Entry 7PPI (X-ray diffraction, 2.33 A resolution); this record covers chains A and B.

== Chain A (and B) ==
Name: Nicotinamide phosphoribosyltransferase
Organism: Homo sapiens
Notes: EC 2.4.2.12; chain B of this document is another copy of the same molecule, construct and numbering; everything in this record applies to it too
UniProtKB: P43490 (NAMPT_HUMAN); residues 1-491 here = UniProt positions 1-491
Sequence (492 residues; each row starts with the number of its first residue; numbering starts at 0):
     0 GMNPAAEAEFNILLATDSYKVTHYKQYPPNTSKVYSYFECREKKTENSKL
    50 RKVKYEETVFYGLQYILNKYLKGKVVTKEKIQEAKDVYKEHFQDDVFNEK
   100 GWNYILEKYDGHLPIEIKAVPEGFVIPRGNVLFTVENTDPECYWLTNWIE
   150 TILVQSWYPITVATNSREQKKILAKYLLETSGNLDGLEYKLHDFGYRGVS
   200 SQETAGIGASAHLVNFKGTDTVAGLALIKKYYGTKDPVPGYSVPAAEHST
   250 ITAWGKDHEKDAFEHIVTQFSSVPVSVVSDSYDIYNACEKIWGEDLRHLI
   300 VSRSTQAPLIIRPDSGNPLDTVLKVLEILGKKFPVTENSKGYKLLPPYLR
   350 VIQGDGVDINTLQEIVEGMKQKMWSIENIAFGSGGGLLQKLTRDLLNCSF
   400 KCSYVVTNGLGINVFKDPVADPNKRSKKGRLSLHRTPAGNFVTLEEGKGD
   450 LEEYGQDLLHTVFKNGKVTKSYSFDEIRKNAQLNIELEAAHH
Disordered / not traced: 0-8, 42-53, 484-491
Differences from the reference sequence: expression tag (0)
Ligand contacts: 7Z2 (N-[4-[(5R)-1-(4-azanylbutyl)-6-oxidanylidene-5-quinolin-5-yl-4,5-dihydropyridazin-3-yl]phenyl]-1,3-dihydropyrrolo[3,4-c]pyridine-2-carboxamide): D184, G185, Y188, K189, H191, F193, R196, D219, S241, V242, A244, P273, S275, I309, R311, R349, V350, I351, E376, N377, I378, A379
What the authors report for this chain:
  - binding site for 7Z2: K189

== Interface between chain A and chain B ==
Residue-residue contacts - 216 pairs, chain A then chain B:
  F9(A) with Q201(B)
  L13(A) with Y195(B); V221(B); A222(B)
  A14(A) with Y195(B)
  T15(A) with Y195(B); D219(B); V221(B)
  D16(A) with Y195(B); R196(B), salt bridge; D219(B)
  S17(A) with T218(B); D219(B), hydrogen bond (backbone-backbone); V221(B); S241(B)
  Y18(A) with R196(B), hydrogen bond; D219(B), hydrogen bond (backbone-side chain); A244(B); A245(B); E246(B)
  K19(A) with R196(B); E246(B), salt bridge
  T21(A) with P243(B); A244(B), hydrogen bond (side chain-backbone); F269(B)
  H22(A) with A244(B), hydrogen bond (side chain-backbone); A245(B); E246(B), salt bridge; T249(B)
  K24(A) with H264(B), hydrogen bond (backbone-side chain); Q268(B)
  Q25(A) with A244(B), hydrogen bond (side chain-backbone); A245(B); T249(B), hydrogen bond; W253(B), hydrogen bond (backbone-side chain); H264(B); I265(B); F269(B)
  Y26(A) with E246(B); S248(B), hydrogen bond; T249(B); A252(B), hydrophobic; W253(B)
  P27(A) with A252(B); W253(B), hydrophobic
  P28(A) with W253(B)
  Y69(A) with Q201(B)
  Y87(A) with V221(B)
  E89(A) with P236(B); V237(B); Y240(B)
  H90(A) with T218(B), hydrogen bond (side chain-backbone); L224(B); G239(B), hydrogen bond (side chain-backbone); Y240(B); S241(B), hydrogen bond (backbone-backbone)
  F91(A) with S241(B)
  V95(A) with F269(B), hydrophobic
  N146(A) with E246(B), hydrogen bond; S248(B)
  E149(A) with R196(B), salt bridge
  T150(A) with Y195(B); R196(B)
  V153(A) with R196(B)
  Q154(A) with Y195(B), hydrogen bond (side chain-backbone); R196(B); V198(B); S200(B); Q201(B), hydrogen bond
  W156(A) with R196(B), hydrogen bond (side chain-backbone); G197(B); V198(B), hydrogen bond (side chain-backbone); Q388(B)
  Y157(A) with S199(B)
  Y195(A) with L13(B); A14(B); T15(B); D16(B); T150(B); Q154(B), hydrogen bond (backbone-side chain)
  R196(A) with D16(B), salt bridge; Y18(B), hydrogen bond; E149(B), salt bridge; T150(B); V153(B); Q154(B); W156(B), hydrogen bond (backbone-side chain); R392(B)
  G197(A) with W156(B); R392(B)
  V198(A) with Q154(B), hydrogen bond (backbone-side chain); W156(B), hydrogen bond (backbone-side chain)
  S199(A) with W156(B); Y157(B); S199(B), hydrogen bond; T203(B), hydrogen bond; I206(B)
  S200(A) with Q154(B), hydrogen bond (backbone-side chain); S200(B), hydrogen bond; E202(B); T203(B), hydrogen bond; I206(B)
  Q201(A) with F9(B); A14(B); Y69(B); I151(B); Q154(B), hydrogen bond (backbone-side chain); E202(B), hydrogen bond (backbone-side chain)
  E202(A) with S200(B); Q201(B), hydrogen bond (side chain-backbone); E202(B), hydrogen bond (side chain-backbone)
  T203(A) with S199(B), hydrogen bond; S200(B), hydrogen bond; T203(B), hydrogen bond
  I206(A) with S199(B)
  T218(A) with S17(B); H90(B), hydrogen bond (backbone-side chain)
  D219(A) with T15(B); D16(B); S17(B), hydrogen bond (backbone-backbone); Y18(B), hydrogen bond (side chain-backbone)
  V221(A) with L13(B); T15(B); S17(B); Y87(B)
  L224(A) with V86(B), hydrophobic; H90(B)
  P236(A) with E89(B)
  G239(A) with H90(B), hydrogen bond (backbone-side chain)
  Y240(A) with E89(B); H90(B); Q92(B)
  S241(A) with S17(B); H90(B), hydrogen bond (backbone-backbone); F91(B)
  V242(A) with F91(B)
  P243(A) with T21(B)
  A244(A) with Y18(B); T21(B); H22(B), hydrogen bond (backbone-side chain); Q25(B), hydrogen bond (backbone-side chain)
  A245(A) with Y18(B); Q25(B), hydrogen bond (backbone-side chain)
  E246(A) with Y18(B); K19(B), salt bridge; H22(B), salt bridge; Y26(B); N146(B), hydrogen bond; E149(B)
  H247(A) with K415(B), hydrogen bond
  S248(A) with Y26(B), hydrogen bond; N146(B), hydrogen bond; C401(B)
  T249(A) with H22(B); Q25(B), hydrogen bond; Y26(B)
  T251(A) with V413(B); F414(B)
  A252(A) with Y26(B), hydrophobic; P27(B); V404(B); I411(B); V413(B), hydrophobic
  W253(A) with Q25(B), hydrogen bond (side chain-backbone); Y26(B); P27(B); P28(B)
  H264(A) with K24(B), hydrogen bond (side chain-backbone); Q25(B)
  Q268(A) with K24(B)
  F269(A) with T21(B); K24(B); Q25(B)
  D279(A) with P417(B)
  S280(A) with K415(B); D416(B), hydrogen bond (backbone-backbone); P417(B)
  Y281(A) with F414(B); D416(B); P417(B); V418(B), hydrogen bond (backbone-backbone)
  D282(A) with V418(B)
  D313(A) with K415(B), salt bridge; K423(B), hydrogen bond (backbone-side chain)
  S314(A) with P417(B)
  G315(A) with A419(B)
  D354(A) with K423(B), salt bridge
  Q388(A) with W156(B); Q388(B); L390(B), hydrogen bond (side chain-backbone)
  K389(A) with T391(B); D393(B)
  L390(A) with Q388(B), hydrogen bond (backbone-side chain)
  T391(A) with K389(B)
  R392(A) with R196(B); G197(B)
  C401(A) with S248(B)
  V404(A) with A252(B)
  I411(A) with A252(B)
  V413(A) with T251(B); A252(B), hydrophobic
  F414(A) with T251(B); Y281(B)
  K415(A) with H247(B), hydrogen bond; S280(B)
  D416(A) with S280(B), hydrogen bond (backbone-backbone); Y281(B)
  P417(A) with D279(B); S280(B); Y281(B); S314(B)
  V418(A) with Y281(B), hydrogen bond (backbone-backbone); D282(B)
  K423(A) with D313(B), hydrogen bond (side chain-backbone); S314(B); D354(B), salt bridge
Interface residues without a listed pair, chain A (97 interface residues in all): V86, Q92, D93, I151, A222, V237, G254, K255, I265, I283, Y284, T406, A419, D420
Interface residues without a listed pair, chain B (100 interface residues in all): V95, F193, A204, T220, K228, V242, G254, K255, V272, G315, K400, D420

== In short ==
97 residues of chain A face 100 of chain B across their interface; the contacts include 59 hydrogen bonds and
11 salt bridges. Polar contacts include D16(A)-R196(B), K19(A)-E246(B) and H22(A)-E246(B). Ligands of chain A:
compound 7Z2. From the paper: a binding site for 7Z2 at K189(A).
Chain A and chain B are both Nicotinamide phosphoribosyltransferase (Homo sapiens); the structure, Crystal
STRUCTURE OF NAMPT IN COMPLEX WITH Compound 11, was determined by X-ray diffraction, deposited together with
7PPE, 7PPF, 7PPG and 7PPH.
